Entry 5BP1 (X-ray diffraction, 2.20 A resolution); this record covers chain A.

Chain A:
Name: Mycocerosic acid synthase
Source organism: Mycobacterium smegmatis (strain ATCC 700084 / mc(2)155)
Notes: EC 2.3.1.111
UniProtKB: A0R1E8 (A0R1E8_MYCS2); residues 1-892 here = UniProt positions 1-892
Chain sequence (893 residues; numbered 0 to 892; the number before each row is that of its first residue; numbering starts at 0):
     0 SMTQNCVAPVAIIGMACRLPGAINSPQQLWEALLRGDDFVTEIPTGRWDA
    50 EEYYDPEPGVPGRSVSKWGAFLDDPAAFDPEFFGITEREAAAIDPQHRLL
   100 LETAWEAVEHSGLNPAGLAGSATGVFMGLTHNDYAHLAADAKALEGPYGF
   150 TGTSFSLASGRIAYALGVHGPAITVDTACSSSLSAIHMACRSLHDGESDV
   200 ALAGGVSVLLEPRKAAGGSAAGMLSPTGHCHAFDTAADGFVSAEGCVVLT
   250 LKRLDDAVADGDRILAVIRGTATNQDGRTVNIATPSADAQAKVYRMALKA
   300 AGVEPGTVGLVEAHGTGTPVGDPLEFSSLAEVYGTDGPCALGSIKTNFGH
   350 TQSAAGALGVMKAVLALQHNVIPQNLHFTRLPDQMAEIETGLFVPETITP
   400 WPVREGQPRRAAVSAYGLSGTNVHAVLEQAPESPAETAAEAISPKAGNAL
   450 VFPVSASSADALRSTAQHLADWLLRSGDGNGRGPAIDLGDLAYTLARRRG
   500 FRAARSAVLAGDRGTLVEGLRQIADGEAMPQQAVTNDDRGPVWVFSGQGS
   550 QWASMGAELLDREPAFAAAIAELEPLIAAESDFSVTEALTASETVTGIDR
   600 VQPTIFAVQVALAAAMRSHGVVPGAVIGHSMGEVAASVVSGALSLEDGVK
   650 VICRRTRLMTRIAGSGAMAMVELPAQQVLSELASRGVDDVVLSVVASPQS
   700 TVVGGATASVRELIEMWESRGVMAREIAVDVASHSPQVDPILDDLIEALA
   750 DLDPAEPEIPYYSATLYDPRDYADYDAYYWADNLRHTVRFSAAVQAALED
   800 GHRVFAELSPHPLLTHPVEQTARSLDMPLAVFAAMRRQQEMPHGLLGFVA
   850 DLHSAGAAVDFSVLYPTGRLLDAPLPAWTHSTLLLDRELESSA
Unresolved in the structure: 0-3, 47-65, 132-151, 211-220, 277-284, 434-443, 888-892
Construct notes: expression tag (0)
UniProt features mapped onto this chain:
  - active site: Cys-178 (Acyl-thioester intermediate), His-313 (For beta-ketoacyl synthase activity), His-349 (For beta-ketoacyl synthase activity), Ser-629 (Acyl-ester intermediate)
  - lipidation: Cys-16 (N-palmitoyl cysteine)
What the authors report for this chain:
  - catalytic residues: Cys-178, His-313, His-349
  - conformationally variable residues (loop rearrangement, order/disorder transition): Trp-47 to Ser-65, Asp-132 to Gly-151, Cys-178, Pro-211 to Ala-220, Arg-277 to Thr-283

In short:
UniProt lists 4 active-site residues. The paper reports catalytic residues Cys-178, His-313 and His-349;
conformational variability at Trp-47, Asp-132 and Cys-178 among others.
Chain A is Mycocerosic acid synthase (Mycobacterium smegmatis (strain ATCC 700084 / mc(2)155)); the structure,
Condensing di-domain (KS-AT) of a mycocerosic acid synthase-like (MAS-like) PKS, was determined by X-ray
diffraction, deposited together with 5BP2, 5BP3 and 5BP4.
